1PBY - chains B and C of the 3 polymer chains in the assembly; structure by X-ray diffraction, 1.70 A resolution.

[Chain B]
Name: quinohemoprotein amine dehydrogenase 40 kDa subunit
Organism: Paracoccus denitrificans
Chain sequence (337 residues; numbered 1 to 337; the number before each row is that of its first residue):
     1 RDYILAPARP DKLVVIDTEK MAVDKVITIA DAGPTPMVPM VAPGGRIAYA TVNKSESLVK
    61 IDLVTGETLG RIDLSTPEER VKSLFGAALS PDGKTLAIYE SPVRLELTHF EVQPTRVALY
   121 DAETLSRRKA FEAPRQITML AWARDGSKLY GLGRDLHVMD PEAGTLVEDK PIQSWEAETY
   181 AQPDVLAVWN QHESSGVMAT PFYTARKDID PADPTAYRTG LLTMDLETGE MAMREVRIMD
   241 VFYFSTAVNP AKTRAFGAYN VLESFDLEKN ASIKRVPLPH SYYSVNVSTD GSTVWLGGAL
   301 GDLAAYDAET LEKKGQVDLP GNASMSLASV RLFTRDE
Ligand contacts:
  - heme c (HEC): Glu-106, Leu-107, Thr-108, His-109, Phe-110
  - tertiary-butyl alcohol (TBU), molecule 1: Glu-132, Ala-133, Pro-134, Leu-166
  - tertiary-butyl alcohol (TBU), molecule 2: Ile-209, Asp-213, Thr-215

[Chain C]
Name: quinohemoprotein amine dehydrogenase 9 kDa subunit
Organism: Paracoccus denitrificans
Chain sequence (79 residues; row label = number of the first residue in the row):
     1 MNALVGCTTS FDPGWEVDAF GAVSNLCQPM EADLYGCADP CWWPAQVADT LNTYPNWSAG
    61 ADDVMQDWRK LQSVFPETK
Differences from the reference sequence: modified residue (43)
Modified / non-standard residues: Trp-43 (trw3-(2-amino-3-hydroxy-propyl)-6-(n'-cyclohexyl-hydrazino)octahydro-indol-7-ol; TRW)
Glycans and other covalent adducts: covalent link Cys-7/Glu-16; covalent link Cys-27/Asp-33, Cys-41/Asp-49; covalent link Cys-37/Trp-43

[Interface between chain B and chain C]
Residue-residue contacts (50; chain B residue first):
  Arg-9(B) with Tyr-35(C); Asp-39(C), salt bridge; Ser-58(C), hydrogen bond; Asp-62(C)
  Pro-10(B) with Asp-62(C)
  Pro-34(B) with Thr-50(C); Pro-55(C)
  Thr-35(B) with Asp-39(C)
  Lys-54(B) with Thr-50(C); Leu-51(C)
  Arg-80(B) with Asn-52(C)
  Lys-82(B) with Leu-51(C), hydrogen bond (side chain-backbone); Asn-52(C), hydrogen bond
  Leu-186(B) with Asp-12(C); Trp-42(C), hydrophobic
  Trp-189(B) with Trp-43(C)
  Phe-244(B) with Asp-12(C); Pro-13(C); Trp-43(C)
  Tyr-259(B) with Pro-13(C); Asn-25(C), hydrogen bond (side chain-backbone); Leu-26(C), hydrogen bond (side chain-backbone); Cys-27(C), hydrogen bond (side chain-backbone)
  Asn-260(B) with Leu-26(C); Gln-28(C)
  His-280(B) with Gln-28(C)
  Ser-281(B) with Cys-27(C); Gln-28(C), hydrogen bond (side chain-backbone); Ala-32(C)
  Tyr-283(B) with Ala-32(C), hydrogen bond (side chain-backbone); Asp-33(C), hydrogen bond; Gly-36(C); Trp-43(C)
  Ala-299(B) with Ala-32(C)
  Leu-300(B) with Ala-32(C), hydrophobic; Val-64(C), hydrophobic; Met-65(C), hydrophobic
  Gly-321(B) with Asp-63(C)
  Asn-322(B) with Asp-62(C); Asp-63(C), hydrogen bond
  Ala-323(B) with Asp-62(C)
  Ser-324(B) with Tyr-35(C); Asp-62(C), hydrogen bond (backbone-backbone)
  Ser-326(B) with Tyr-35(C), hydrogen bond (side chain-backbone); Gly-36(C); Asp-39(C), hydrogen bond
  Leu-327(B) with Gly-36(C); Asp-39(C); Pro-40(C), hydrophobic; Trp-43(C)
Also at the interface, not in a pair above, chain B (28 interface residues in all): Ser-55, Glu-56, Leu-84, Phe-85, Phe-242
Also at the interface, not in a pair above, chain C (26 interface residues in all): Ser-24, Pro-29, Glu-31

[In short]
Chain B and chain C form an interface of 28 and 26 residues respectively, with 13 hydrogen bonds and 1 salt
bridge. Polar pairs include Arg-9(B)/Asp-39(C), Arg-9(B)/Ser-58(C) and Lys-82(B)/Leu-51(C). Ligands of chain
B: heme c and tertiary-butyl alcohol.
Here chain B is quinohemoprotein amine dehydrogenase 40 kDa subunit and chain C is quinohemoprotein amine
dehydrogenase 9 kDa subunit, both from Paracoccus denitrificans. Entry 1PBY (Structure of the Phenylhydrazine
Adduct of the Quinohemoprotein Amine Dehydrogenase from Paracoccus denitrificans at 1.7 A ...) was determined
by X-ray diffraction.
